Entry 4GEW (X-ray diffraction, 2.35 A resolution); this record covers chain A.

# Chain A
Protein: 5'-tyrosyl-DNA phosphodiesterase
Organism: Caenorhabditis elegans
Notes: EC 3.1.4.-
UniProtKB: Q9XWG3 (TYDP2_CAEEL); numbering as in UniProt (aligned over 1-362)
Amino-acid sequence (362 residues; row label = number of the first residue in the row):
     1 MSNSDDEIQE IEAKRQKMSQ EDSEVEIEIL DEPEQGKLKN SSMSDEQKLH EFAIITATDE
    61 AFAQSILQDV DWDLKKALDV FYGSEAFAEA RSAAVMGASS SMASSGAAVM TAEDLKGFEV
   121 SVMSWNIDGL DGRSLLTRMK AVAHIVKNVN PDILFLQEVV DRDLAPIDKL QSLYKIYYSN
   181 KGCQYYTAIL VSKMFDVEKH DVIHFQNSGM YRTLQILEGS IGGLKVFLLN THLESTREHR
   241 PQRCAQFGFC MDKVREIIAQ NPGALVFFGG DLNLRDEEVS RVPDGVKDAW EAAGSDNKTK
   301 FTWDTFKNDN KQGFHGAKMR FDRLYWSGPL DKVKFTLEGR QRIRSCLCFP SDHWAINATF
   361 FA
Not modelled in the structure: 1-20, 39-41, 98-112
Swiss-Prot annotation at these positions:
  - region (Interaction with 5' end of substrate DNA): Asn126 to Leu130, His232 to Arg237, Asn273 to Arg275
  - active site: Asp271 (Proton donor/acceptor)
  - binding site (Mg(2+)): Asp128, Glu158
  - site (Interaction with 5' end of substrate DNA): Tyr185, Trp303, Phe321, His353
Reported in the primary citation:
  - interface residues: Glu21 to Glu28, Asp31, Arg275, Lys300, His315
  - self-association interface (contacts with another copy of this molecule): Glu21 to Asn40, Met43 to Gly97

# In short
From UniProt: active-site residue Asp271 and Mg2+-binding residues Asp128 and Glu158. The paper reports
interface residues Glu21, Asp31 and Arg275 among others; a self-association interface involving Glu21 and
Met43.
Chain A is 5'-tyrosyl-DNA phosphodiesterase (Caenorhabditis elegans); the structure, Crystal structure of TDP2
from C. elegans, was determined by X-ray diffraction (same publication as 4F1H, 4F1I, 4FPV and 4FVA).
